8RTF - chains A and H of the 8 polymer chains in the assembly; structure by X-ray diffraction, 2.80 A resolution.

[Chain A]
Protein: Pyruvate kinase
From: Trypanosoma congolense
Notes: EC 2.7.1.40
UniProtKB: G0UYF4 (G0UYF4_TRYCI); numbering as in UniProt (aligned over 1-499)
Sequence (514 residues; numbered 1 to 514; the number before each row is that of its first residue):
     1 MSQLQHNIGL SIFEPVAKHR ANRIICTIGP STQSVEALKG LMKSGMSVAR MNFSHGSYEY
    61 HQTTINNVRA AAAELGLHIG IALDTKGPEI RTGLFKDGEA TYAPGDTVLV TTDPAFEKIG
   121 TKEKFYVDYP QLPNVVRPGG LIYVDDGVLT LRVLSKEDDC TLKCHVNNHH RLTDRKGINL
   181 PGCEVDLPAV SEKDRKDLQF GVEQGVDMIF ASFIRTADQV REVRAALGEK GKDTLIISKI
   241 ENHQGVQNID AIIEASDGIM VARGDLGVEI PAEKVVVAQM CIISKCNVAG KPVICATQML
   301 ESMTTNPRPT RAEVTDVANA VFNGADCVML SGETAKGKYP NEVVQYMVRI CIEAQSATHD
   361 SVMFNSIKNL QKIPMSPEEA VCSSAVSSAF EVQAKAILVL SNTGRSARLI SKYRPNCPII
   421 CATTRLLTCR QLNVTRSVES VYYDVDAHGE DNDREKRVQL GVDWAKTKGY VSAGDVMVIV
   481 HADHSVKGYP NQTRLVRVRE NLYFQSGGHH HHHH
Disordered / not traced: 1, 501-514
Construct notes: expression tag (500-514)
Reported in the primary citation:
  - conformationally variable residues (side-chain flip): Arg311
  - allosteric site: Phe13, Pro15, Arg20, Ala21, Asn22, Ser44, Tyr143, Pro181, Cys183, Val268, Val348, Ile350, Cys351, Ile352 (from molecular simulation)
  - self-association interface (contacts with another copy of this molecule): Arg311

[Chain H]
Protein: Camelid single-domain antibody 42 (sdAb42)
From: Vicugna pacos
Notes: antibody fragment or engineered binder
Sequence (149 residues; numbered 1 to 149; the number before each row is that of its first residue):
     1 QVQLQESGGG LVQSGGSLKL SCAASGSNFS SGRTFSTDAI GWFRQAPGKE REFVGGISWN
    61 GGITDYVDSV KGRFTISRDN AKNTVYLQMN SLQPEDTAVY YCAGRDSWYF SKVPDEYRYW
   121 GQGTQVTVSS AAAYPYDVPD YGSHHHHHH
Disordered / not traced: 131-149
Disulfides: Cys22-Cys102

[How chain A and chain H interact]
Contacting residue pairs (20; chain A residue first):
  Tyr143(A) - Asn60(H)
  Tyr143(A) - Gly61(H)
  Tyr143(A) - Gly62(H)
  Pro181(A) - Gly61(H)
  Pro181(A) - Gly62(H)
  Pro181(A) - Thr64(H)
  Gly182(A) - Thr64(H)
  Cys183(A) - Thr64(H)  hydrogen bond (side chain-backbone)
  His243(A) - Ile63(H)
  His243(A) - Tyr109(H)
  Gln247(A) - Tyr109(H)
  Val268(A) - Asn60(H)  hydrogen bond (backbone-side chain)
  Glu269(A) - Trp59(H)  hydrogen bond (backbone-side chain)
  Glu269(A) - Ile63(H)
  Glu269(A) - Trp108(H)
  Ile270(A) - Trp59(H)
  Ile270(A) - Trp108(H)  hydrophobic
  Pro271(A) - Trp59(H)
  Pro271(A) - Trp108(H)
  Lys274(A) - Trp108(H)
The authors on this interface:
  - residue pairs: Tyr143(A)-Asn60(H), Tyr143(A)-Gly61(H), Pro181(A)-Gly61(H), Gly182(A)-Thr64(H), Glu269(A)-Ile63(H) (hydrophobic contact)
  - epitope / paratope residues, chain A: Tyr143(A), Pro181(A), Gly182(A), Glu269(A)

[Summary]
11 residues of chain A and 8 residues of chain H are in contact; the contacts include 3 hydrogen bonds. Polar
pairs include Cys183(A)-Thr64(H), Val268(A)-Asn60(H) and Glu269(A)-Trp59(H). The paper describes contacts
between Tyr143(A) and Asn60(H), Tyr143(A) and Gly61(H) and Pro181(A) and Gly61(H) among others; a hydrophobic
contact between Glu269(A) and Ile63(H). The paper reports epitope/paratope residues Tyr143(A), Pro181(A) and
Gly182(A) among others; an allosteric site at Phe13(A), Pro15(A) and Arg20(A) among others.
Chain A is Pyruvate kinase (Trypanosoma congolense) and chain H is Camelid single-domain antibody 42 (sdAb42)
(Vicugna pacos); the structure, Crystal structure of Trypanosoma congolense pyruvate kinase in complex with a
single-domain antibody (TcoPYK-sdAb42), was determined by X-ray diffraction, deposited together with 8RVR.
